PDB entry 8WIC | electron microscopy, 3.50 A resolution | chains M and A of the 29 polymer chains in the assembly

[Chain M]
Molecule: 50S ribosomal protein L13
Source organism: Mycolicibacterium smegmatis MC2 155
Reference sequence: A0QSP8 (RL13_MYCS2); residues 1-147 here = UniProt positions 1-147
Amino-acid sequence (147 residues; numbered 1 to 147; the number before each row is that of its first residue):
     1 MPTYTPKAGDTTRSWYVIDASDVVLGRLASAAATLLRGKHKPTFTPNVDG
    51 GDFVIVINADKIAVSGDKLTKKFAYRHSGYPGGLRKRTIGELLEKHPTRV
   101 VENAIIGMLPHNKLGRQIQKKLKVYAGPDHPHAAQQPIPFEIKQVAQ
Disordered / not traced: 1

[Chain A]
Molecule: 23S rRNA
Source organism: Mycolicibacterium smegmatis MC2 155
Sequence (3119 nucleotides; row label = number of the first residue in the row):
     2 AAGUGUUUAAGGGCGCAUGGUGGAUGCCUUGGCACUGGGAGCCGAUGAAG
    52 GACGUAGGAGGCUGCGAUAAGCCUCGGGGAGCUGUCAACCGAGCGUUGAU
   102 CCGAGGAUGUCCGAAUGGGGAAACCCGGCACGAGUGAUGUCGUGUCACCA
   152 GGCGCUGAAUAUAUAGGCGUCUGGGGGGAACGCGGGGAAGUGAAACAUCU
   202 CAGUACCCGUAGGAAGAGAAAACAAAAUGUGAUUCCGUGAGUAGUGGCGA
   252 GCGAAAGCGGAGGAUGGCUAAACCGUAUGCAUGUGAUACCGGGUAGGGGU
   302 UGUGUGUGCGGGGUUGUGGGACCUAUCUUUCCGGCUCUACCUGGCUGGAG
   352 GGCAGUGAGAAAAUGUUGUGGUUAGCGGAAAUGGCUUGGGAUGGCCUGCC
   402 GUAGACGGUGAGAGCCCGGUACGUGAAAACCCGACGUCUGUCUUGAUGGU
   452 GUUCCCGAGUAGCAGCGGGCCCGUGGAAUCUGCUGUGAAUCUGCCGGGAC
   502 CACCCGGUAAGCCUGAAUACUUCCCAGUGACCGAUAGCGGAUUAGUACCG
   552 UGAGGGAAUGGUGAAAAGUACCCCGGGAGGGGAGUGAAAGAGUACCUGAA
   602 ACCGUGCGCUUACAAUCCGUCAGAGCCCUCGACGUGUCGUGGGGUGAUGG
   652 CGUGCCUUUUGAAGAAUGAGCCUGCGAGUCAGGGACAUGUCGCGAGGUUA
   702 ACCCGGGUGGGGUAGCCGCAGCGAAAGCGAGUCUGAAUAGGGCGUAUCCA
   752 CACAAGAGUGUGUGGUGUAGUGGUGUGUUCUGGACCCGAAGCGGAGUGAU
   802 CUACCCAUGGCCAGGGUGAAGCGCGGGUAAGACCGCGUGGAGGCCCGAAC
   852 CCACUUAGGUUGAAGACUGAGGGGAUGAGCUGUGGGUAGGGGUGAAAGGC
   902 CAAUCAAACUCCGUGAUAGCUGGUUCUCCCCGAAAUGCAUUUAGGUGCAG
   952 CGUCGCAUGUUUCUUGCCGGAGGUAGAGCUACUGGAUGGCCGAUGGGCCC
  1002 CACAGGGUUACUGACGUCAGCCAAACUCCGAAUGCCGGUAAGUCCAAGAG
  1052 UGCGGCAGUGAGACGGCGGGGGAUAAGCUCCGUGCGUCGAGAGGGAAACA
  1102 GCCCAGAUCGCCGGCUAAGGCCCCUAAGCGUGUGCUAAGUGGAAAAGGAU
  1152 GUGCAGUCGCGAAGACAACCAGGAGGUUGGCUUAGAAGCAGCCACCCUUG
  1202 AAAGAGUGCGUAAUAGCUCACUGGUCAAGUGAUUGUGCGCCGAUAAUGUA
  1252 GCGGGGCUCAAGCACACCGCCGAAGCCGCGGCAGCCAACGUGUUGGCUGG
  1302 GUAGGGGAGCGUCCUGCAUCCGGUGAAGCCGCCGAGUGAUCGAGUGGUGG
  1352 AGGGUGUGGGAGUGAGAAUGCAGGCAUGAGUAGCGAUUAGGCAAGUGAGA
  1402 ACCUUGCCCGCCGAAAGACCAAGGGUUCCUGGGCCAGGCCAGUCCGCCCA
  1452 GGGUGAGUCGGGACCUAAGGCGAGGCCGACAGGCGUAGUCGAUGGACAAC
  1502 GGGUUGAUAUUCCCGUACCCGUGUAUGUGCGUCCAUGAUGAAUCAGCGGU
  1552 ACUAACCAUCCAAAACCACCGUGACCGCACCUUUCGGGGUGUGGCGUUGG
  1602 UGGGGCUGCAUGGGACCUUCGUUGGUAGUAGUCAAGCGAUGGGGUGACGC
  1652 AGGAAGGUAGCCGUACCGGUCAGUGGUAAUACCGGGGUAAGCCUGUAGGG
  1702 AGUCAGAUAGGUAAAUCCGUCUGGCAUAUAUCCUGAGAGGUGAUGCAUAG
  1752 CCGAGUGAGGCGAAUUCGGUGAUCCUAUGCUGCCGAGAAAAGCCUCUAGC
  1802 GAGGACAUACACGGCCCGUACCCCAAACCAACACAGGUGGUCAGGUAGAG
  1852 AAUACUAAGGCGUACGAGUGAACUAUGGUUAAGGAACUCGGCAAAAUGCC
  1902 CCCGUAACUUCGGGAGAAGGGGGACCCACAUGGCGUGUAAGCCUUUACGG
  1952 CCCAAGCGUGAGUGGGUGGCACAAACCAGUGAGAAGCGACUGUUUACUAA
  2002 AAACACAGGUCCGUGCGAAGUCGCAAGACGAUGUAUACGGACUGACGCCU
  2052 GCCCGGUGCUGGAAGGUUAAGAGGACCCGUUAACUCCCUUUGGGGGUGAA
  2102 GCGGAGAAUUUAAGCCCCAGUAAACGGCGGUGGUAACUAUAACCAUCCUA
  2152 AGGUAGCGAAAUUCCUUGUCGGGUAAGUUCCGACCUGCACGAAUGGCGUA
  2202 ACGACUUCUCAACUGUCUCAACCAUAGACUCGGCGAAAUUGCACUACGAG
  2252 UAAAGAUGCUCGUUACGCGCGGCAGGACGAAAAGACCCCGGGACCUUCAC
  2302 UACAACUUGGUAUUGGUGCUCGAUACGGUUUGUGUAGGAUAGGUGGGAGA
  2352 CUGUGAAGCUCACACGCCAGUGUGGGUGGAGUCGUUGUUGAAAUACCACU
  2402 CUGAUCGUAUUGGGCCUCUAACCUCGGACCGUAUAUCCGGUUCAGGGACA
  2452 GUGCCUGGUGGGUAGUUUAACUGGGGCGGUUGCCUCCUAAAAUGUAACGG
  2502 AGGCGCCCAAAGGUUCCCUCAACCUGGACGGCAAUCAGGUGUUGAGUGUA
  2552 AGUGCACAAGGGAGCUUGACUGCGAGACGGACAUGUCGAGCAGGGACGAA
  2602 AGUCGGGACUAGUGAUCCGGCACCUCUGAGUGGAAGGGGUGUCGCUCAAC
  2652 GGAUAAAAGGUACCCCGGGGAUAACAGGCUGAUCUUCCCCAAGAGUCCAU
  2702 AUCGACGGGAUGGUUUGGCACCUCGAUGUCGGCUCGUCGCAUCCUGGGGC
  2752 UGGAGCAGGUCCCAAGGGUUGGGCUGUUCGCCCAUUAAAGCGGCACGCGA
  2802 GCUGGGUUUAGAACGUCGUGAGACAGUUCGGUCUCUAUCCGCCGCGCGCG
  2852 UCAGAAGCUUGAGGAAACCUGUCCCUAGUACGAGAGGACCGGGACGGACG
  2902 AACCUCUGGUAUACCAGUUGUCCCACCAGGGGCACGGCUGGAUAGCCACG
  2952 UUCGGACAGGAUAACCGCUGAAAGCAUCUAAGCGGGAAACCUCUUCCAAG
  3002 ACCAGGCUUCUCACCCUCUAGGAGGGAUAAGGCCCCCCGCAGACCACGGG
  3052 AUUGAUAGACCAGACCUGGAAGCCUAGUAAUAGGUGCAGGGAACUGGCAC
  3102 UAACCGGCCGAAAACUUAC
Disordered / not traced: 1171-1220, 1562-1605, 2697-2699

[How chain M and chain A interact]
Contacting residue pairs - 99 pairs, chain M then chain A:
  Pro2(M) - C1113(A)  base contact
  Thr3(M) - C1113(A)  hydrogen bond to the base
  Thr5(M) - G624(A)  phosphate contact
  Pro6(M) - A625(A)  sugar contact
  Lys7(M) - A625(A)  salt bridge to the phosphate
  Trp15(M) - G4(A)  sugar contact
  Asp22(M) - C1260(A)  hydrogen bond to the base
  Val24(M) - C1258(A)  phosphate contact
  Val24(M) - U1259(A)  phosphate contact
  Val24(M) - C1260(A)  base contact
  Leu25(M) - C1258(A)  phosphate contact
  Gly26(M) - G1257(A)  hydrogen bond to the phosphate
  Gly26(M) - C1258(A)  hydrogen bond to the phosphate
  Gly26(M) - A1262(A)  base contact
  Arg27(M) - C1130(A)  hydrogen bond to the base
  Arg27(M) - C1260(A)  hydrogen bond to the sugar
  Arg27(M) - A1262(A)  base contact
  Ser30(M) - C1123(A)  hydrogen bond to the base
  Ser30(M) - C1124(A)  sugar contact
  Ser30(M) - G1256(A)  base contact
  Thr34(M) - C1124(A)  sugar contact
  Arg37(M) - C1125(A)  salt bridge to the phosphate
  Arg37(M) - U1126(A)  salt bridge to the phosphate
  Lys39(M) - C1125(A)  salt bridge to the phosphate
  Lys39(M) - A1127(A)  salt bridge to the phosphate
  Pro46(M) - G650(A)  sugar contact
  Asn47(M) - A623(A)  base contact
  Asn47(M) - A648(A)  base contact
  Asn47(M) - U649(A)  hydrogen bond to the base
  Asn47(M) - G650(A)  sugar contact
  Phe53(M) - U5(A)  sugar contact
  Ser65(M) - G1140(A)  base contact
  Ser65(M) - U1259(A)  hydrogen bond to the phosphate
  Ser65(M) - C1260(A)  phosphate contact
  Gly66(M) - U1259(A)  base contact
  Lys68(M) - G1140(A)  hydrogen bond to the base
  Lys68(M) - C1258(A)  salt bridge to the phosphate
  Lys68(M) - U1259(A)  salt bridge to the phosphate
  Lys71(M) - G1140(A)  salt bridge to the phosphate
  Lys72(M) - G1257(A)  salt bridge to the phosphate
  Tyr75(M) - U1250(A)  sugar contact
  Arg76(M) - G2864(A)  phosphate contact
  Arg76(M) - G2865(A)  salt bridge to the phosphate
  His77(M) - G1249(A)  stacking on the base
  Ser78(M) - G2865(A)  hydrogen bond to the phosphate
  Ser78(M) - A2866(A)  hydrogen bond to the phosphate
  Tyr80(M) - G2865(A)  sugar contact
  Tyr80(M) - A2866(A)  sugar contact
  Pro81(M) - U2738(A)  phosphate contact
  Pro81(M) - C2739(A)  phosphate contact
  Gly82(M) - G1249(A)  hydrogen bond to the phosphate
  Gly82(M) - C2739(A)  phosphate contact
  Gly83(M) - A2866(A)  phosphate contact
  Leu84(M) - G1249(A)  sugar contact
  Leu84(M) - U1250(A)  base contact
  Arg85(M) - G2865(A)  sugar contact
  Arg85(M) - A2866(A)  salt bridge to the phosphate
  Arg87(M) - G2864(A)  salt bridge to the phosphate
  His96(M) - A2863(A)  phosphate contact
  His96(M) - G2864(A)  phosphate contact
  Arg99(M) - A2863(A)  hydrogen bond to the sugar
  Arg99(M) - G2864(A)  salt bridge to the phosphate
  Glu102(M) - C3004(A)  hydrogen bond to the base
  Ala104(M) - G1256(A)  hydrogen bond to the sugar
  Ala104(M) - G1257(A)  phosphate contact
  Gly107(M) - G1255(A)  base contact
  Gly107(M) - G1256(A)  sugar contact
  Met108(M) - C1124(A)  hydrogen bond to the sugar
  Met108(M) - C1125(A)  sugar contact
  Met108(M) - G1256(A)  hydrogen bond to the base
  Met108(M) - G1257(A)  sugar contact
  Pro110(M) - C1125(A)  phosphate contact
  His111(M) - G2263(A)  salt bridge to the phosphate
  His111(M) - U2264(A)  phosphate contact
  Asn112(M) - G650(A)  phosphate contact
  Asn112(M) - G651(A)  hydrogen bond to the phosphate
  Lys113(M) - A615(A)  phosphate contact
  Lys113(M) - A616(A)  salt bridge to the phosphate
  Lys113(M) - U649(A)  salt bridge to the phosphate
  Lys113(M) - G650(A)  hydrogen bond to the phosphate
  Leu114(M) - U649(A)  sugar contact
  Leu114(M) - G650(A)  hydrogen bond to the phosphate
  Arg116(M) - A615(A)  salt bridge to the phosphate
  Arg116(M) - A616(A)  salt bridge to the phosphate
  Lys120(M) - C3003(A)  hydrogen bond to the phosphate
  Lys120(M) - C3004(A)  salt bridge to the phosphate
  Pro131(M) - A3(A)  sugar contact
  His132(M) - A3(A)  hydrogen bond to the sugar
  His132(M) - G4(A)  phosphate contact
  Ala134(M) - U3118(A)  hydrogen bond to the sugar
  Gln135(M) - A3(A)  hydrogen bond to the sugar
  Gln135(M) - G4(A)  sugar contact
  Gln136(M) - U3118(A)  hydrogen bond to the sugar
  Ile142(M) - C1130(A)  base contact
  Lys143(M) - C1130(A)  base contact
  Gln144(M) - C1130(A)  sugar contact
  Gln144(M) - G1131(A)  hydrogen bond to the phosphate
  Gln147(M) - G1129(A)  hydrogen bond to the base
  Gln147(M) - G1131(A)  sugar contact
Other interface residues (no listed pair), chain M (64 interface residues in all): Ala8, Ala33, Ala63, Asp67, Asn103, Leu109, Lys123, Val145
Other interface residues (no listed pair), chain A (48 interface residues in all): A2, C614, G626, A1251, C2992, A3119

[Overview]
The interface between chain M and chain A involves 64 residues on one side and 48 on the other; the contacts
include 28 hydrogen bonds, 19 salt bridges and 1 aromatic stacking contact. Polar contacts include
Thr3(M)-C1113(A), Asp22(M)-C1260(A) and Arg27(M)-C1130(A).
Chain M is 50S ribosomal protein L13 and chain A is 23S rRNA, both from Mycolicibacterium smegmatis MC2 155;
the structure, Cryo- EM structure of Mycobacterium smegmatis 50S ribosomal subunit (body 1) of 70S ribosome,
E- tRNA ..., was determined by electron microscopy, deposited together with 8WHX, 8WHY, 8WI7, 8WI8, 8WI9,
8WIB, 8WID and 8WIF.
